PDB entry 7UM5 | electron microscopy, 2.73 A resolution | chains B and E of the 5 polymer chains in the assembly

Chain B:
Protein: miniGo protein
Organism: Homo sapiens
Chain sequence (225 residues; row label = number of the first residue in the row):
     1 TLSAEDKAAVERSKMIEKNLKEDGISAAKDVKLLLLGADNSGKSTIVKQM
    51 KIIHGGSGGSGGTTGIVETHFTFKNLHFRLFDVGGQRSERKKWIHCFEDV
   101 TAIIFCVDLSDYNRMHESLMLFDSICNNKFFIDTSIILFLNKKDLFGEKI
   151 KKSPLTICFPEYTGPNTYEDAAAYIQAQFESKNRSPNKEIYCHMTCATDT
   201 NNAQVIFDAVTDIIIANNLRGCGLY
Disordered / not traced: 1, 54-63

Chain E:
Protein: Single-chain variable fragment scFv16
Organism: Mus musculus
Notes: antibody fragment or engineered binder
Chain sequence (251 residues; row label = number of the first residue in the row; note: 3 numbers in that range are skipped by the numbering (no residue carries them; nothing is unmodelled there); a row labelled like 120A-120O holds insertion residues (120A, then the next letters in order)):
     1 DVQLVESGGGLVQPGGSRKLSCSASGFAFSSFGMHWVRQAPEKGLEWVAY
    51 ISSGSGTIYYADTVKGRFTISRDDPKNTLFLQMTSLRSEDTAMYYCVRSI
   101 YYYGSSPFDFWGQGTTLTVS
120A-120O SGGGGSGGGGSGGGG
   124 SDIVMTQATSSVPVTPGESVSISCRSSKSLLHSNGNTYLYWFLQRPGQSP
   174 QLLIYRMSNLASGVPDRFSGSGSGTAFTLTISRLEAEDVGVYYCMQHLEY
   224 PLTFGAGTKLELKAAA
Disordered / not traced: 1, 120A-120O, 138, 236-239
Disulfide bonds: Cys147-Cys217

Chain B / chain E interface:
Contacting residue pairs (18; chain B residue first):
  Ser3(B) with His155(E); Tyr161(E), hydrogen bond
  Ala4(B) with His220(E); Leu221(E)
  Glu5(B) with Tyr101(E); Tyr161(E); Tyr163(E), hydrogen bond; Arg179(E); His220(E)
  Asp6(B) with Asn157(E), hydrogen bond
  Ala8(B) with Tyr101(E), hydrophobic
  Glu11(B) with Ser52(E), hydrogen bond; Thr57(E), hydrogen bond
  Arg12(B) with Ile100(E); Tyr101(E); Tyr102(E)
  Met15(B) with Ser53(E); Gly54(E)
Interface residues without a listed pair, chain B (10 interface residues in all): Leu2, Ala9
Interface residues without a listed pair, chain E (18 interface residues in all): Ser31, Pro107, Glu222, Tyr223

Overview:
10 residues of chain B face 18 of chain E across their interface; the contacts include 5 hydrogen bonds. Polar
pairs include Ser3(B)-Tyr161(E), Glu5(B)-Tyr163(E) and Asp6(B)-Asn157(E).
Chain B is miniGo protein (Homo sapiens) and chain E is Single-chain variable fragment scFv16 (Mus musculus);
the structure, CryoEM structure of Go-coupled 5-HT5AR in complex with 5-CT, was determined by electron
microscopy, deposited together with 7UM4, 7UM6 and 7UM7.
